Entry 9IXO (X-ray diffraction, 1.86 A resolution); this record covers chains A and B.

== Chain A (and B) ==
Molecule: Beta-lactamase
From: Pseudomonas aeruginosa
Notes: EC 3.5.2.6; chain B of this document is another copy of the same molecule, construct and numbering; everything in this record applies to it too
Reference sequence: Q59648 (Q59648_PSEAI); residues 21-265 here correspond to UniProt positions 12-256 (UniProt number = residue number - 9)
Chain sequence (248 residues; row label = number of the first residue in the row):
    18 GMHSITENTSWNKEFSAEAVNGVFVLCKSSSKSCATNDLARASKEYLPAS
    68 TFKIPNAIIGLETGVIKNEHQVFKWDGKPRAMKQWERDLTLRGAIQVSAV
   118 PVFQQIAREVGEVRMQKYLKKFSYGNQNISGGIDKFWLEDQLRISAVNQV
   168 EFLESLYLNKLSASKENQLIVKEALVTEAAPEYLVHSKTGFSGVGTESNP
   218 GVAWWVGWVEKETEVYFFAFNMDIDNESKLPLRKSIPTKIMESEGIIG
Disulfide bonds: C44-C51
Modified / non-standard residues: K70 (lysine nz-carboxylic acid; KCX)
Differences from the reference sequence: expression tag (18-20)
From the paper describing this entry:
  - post-translational modification sites: K70
  - contacts within the chain: K70-W154 (hydrogen bond)

== Interface between chain A and chain B ==
Contacting residue pairs (54):
  E86(A) with N176(B), hydrogen bond; K182(B), salt bridge; L186(B); K189(B), salt bridge
  H87(A) with Y174(B), hydrogen bond (side chain-backbone); L175(B)
  R104(A) with E199(B), salt bridge; E229(B), salt bridge
  D105(A) with T230(B)
  L106(A) with T230(B)
  T107(A) with E229(B); T230(B)
  R109(A) with A196(B); A197(B), hydrogen bond (side chain-backbone); L201(B)
  G110(A) with P198(B)
  Q113(A) with P198(B)
  V114(A) with E199(B)
  Y174(A) with H87(B), hydrogen bond (backbone-side chain)
  L175(A) with H87(B)
  N176(A) with E86(B), hydrogen bond
  K182(A) with E86(B), salt bridge; E183(B)
  E183(A) with K182(B); L186(B)
  L186(A) with E86(B); E183(B); L186(B), hydrophobic
  I187(A) with L186(B), hydrophobic
  K189(A) with E86(B), salt bridge; E190(B)
  E190(A) with K189(B); E190(B); V193(B); L201(B); H203(B), salt bridge
  V193(A) with E190(B); A196(B), hydrophobic
  T194(A) with A196(B)
  A196(A) with R109(B); V193(B), hydrophobic; T194(B)
  A197(A) with R109(B), hydrogen bond (backbone-side chain)
  P198(A) with G110(B); Q113(B)
  E199(A) with R104(B)
  L201(A) with R109(B); E190(B)
  H203(A) with E190(B), salt bridge
  E229(A) with R104(B); T107(B)
  T230(A) with V89(B); D105(B); L106(B)
Also at the interface, not in a pair above, chain A (32 interface residues in all): N85, V89, E195
Also at the interface, not in a pair above, chain B (32 interface residues in all): N85, V114, I187, E195

== In short ==
Chain A and chain B each contribute 32 residues to their interface; the contacts include 6 hydrogen bonds and
8 salt bridges. Polar pairs include E86(A)-K182(B), E86(A)-K189(B) and R104(A)-E199(B). From the paper: a
modification site at K70(A); contacts within the chain involving K70(A) and W154(A).
Chain A and chain B are both Beta-lactamase (Pseudomonas aeruginosa); the structure, Crystal structure of
OXA-14, was determined by X-ray diffraction together with 9IXN, 9IXP, 9IXQ and 9IXR from the same study.
